PDB entry 6EO6 | X-ray diffraction, 1.69 A resolution | chains D and H of the 3 polymer chains in the assembly

== Chain D ==
Molecule: Ga63a - tba modified aptamer
Sequence (15 nucleotides; row label = number of the first residue in the row):
   401 GGTXGGTGTG GTTGG
Modified positions: 77Y (5-(3-(2-(1H-indol-3-yl)acetamide-N-yl)-1-propen-1-yl)-2'-deoxyuridine) at position 404
Metal / ion sites: K+: DG401, DG402, DG405, DG406, DG410, DG411, DG414, DG415

== Chain H ==
Molecule: Prothrombin
Source organism: Homo sapiens
Notes: EC 3.4.21.5
UniProtKB: P00734 (THRB_HUMAN); residues 364-622 here = UniProt positions 364-622
Chain sequence (259 residues; each row starts with the number of its first residue):
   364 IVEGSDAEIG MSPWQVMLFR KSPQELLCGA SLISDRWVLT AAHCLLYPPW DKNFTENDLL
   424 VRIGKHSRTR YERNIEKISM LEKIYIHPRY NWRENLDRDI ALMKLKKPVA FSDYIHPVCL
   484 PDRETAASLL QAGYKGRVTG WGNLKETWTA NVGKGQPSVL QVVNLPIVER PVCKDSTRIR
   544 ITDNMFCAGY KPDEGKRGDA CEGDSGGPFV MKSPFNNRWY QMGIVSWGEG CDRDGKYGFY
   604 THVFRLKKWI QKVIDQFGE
UniProt features mapped onto this chain:
  - region: Ala551 to Val573 (High affinity receptor-binding region which is also known as the TP508 peptide)
  - active site (Charge relay system): His406, Asp462, Ser568
  - glycosylation: Asn416 (N-linked (GlcNAc...) (complex) asparagine)
  - natural variant: Met380 (M380T: In FA2D), Pro386 (P386T: Confirmed at protein level), Arg425 (R425C: In FA2D), Arg431 (R431H: In FA2D), Arg461 (R461W: In FA2D), Glu509 (E509A: In FA2D), Gly601 (G601V: In FA2D)
  - mutagenesis: Ser568 (S568A: Loss of catalytic activity; no effect on cleavage at R-198 by factor Xa)
Disulfide bonds: Cys391-Cys407, Cys536-Cys550, Cys564-Cys594
Covalently attached groups: compound 0G6 linked to His406, Ser568; N-acetylglucosamine (NAG) linked to Asn416
Metal / ion sites: Na+: Arg596, Lys599
Ligand contacts: 0G6 (D-phenylalanyl-N-[(2S,3S)-6-{[amino(iminio)methyl]amino}-1-chloro-2-hydroxyhexan-3-yl]-L-prolinamide): Cys391, Tyr410, Trp413, Glu457, Asn458, Leu459, Ile542, Asp562, Ala563, Cys564, Glu565, Gly566, Asp567, Val588, Ser589, Trp590, Gly591, Glu592, Gly593, Cys594, Gly601
What the authors report for this chain:
  - Na+ coordination: Arg596, Lys599
  - binding site for Ga63a - tba modified aptamer (chain D): Ile372, Phe382, Leu423, His429, Arg433, Tyr434, Glu435, Arg436, Asn437, Ile441, Tyr477

== How chain D and chain H interact ==
Residue-residue contacts (27; chain D residue first):
  DG402(D) - Arg436(H)  base contact
  DT403(D) - Phe382(H)  base contact
  DT403(D) - Gln387(H)  hydrogen bond to the base
  DT403(D) - Leu423(H)  base contact
  77Y_404(D) - Phe382(H)  base contact
  77Y_404(D) - Leu423(H)  base contact
  77Y_404(D) - Arg425(H)  base contact
  77Y_404(D) - Thr432(H)  sugar contact
  77Y_404(D) - Arg433(H)  base contact
  77Y_404(D) - Tyr434(H)  hydrogen bond to the sugar
  77Y_404(D) - Arg436(H)  base contact
  77Y_404(D) - Ile441(H)  base contact
  DG405(D) - Thr432(H)  hydrogen bond to the phosphate
  DG405(D) - Arg433(H)  hydrogen bond to the base
  DG411(D) - Arg433(H)  base contact
  DT412(D) - Ile372(H)  sugar contact
  DT412(D) - His429(H)  base contact
  DT412(D) - Arg433(H)  hydrogen bond to the base
  DT412(D) - Glu435(H)  hydrogen bond to the base
  DT412(D) - Ile438(H)  base contact
  DT412(D) - Tyr477(H)  hydrogen bond to the phosphate
  DT413(D) - Arg433(H)  hydrogen bond to the base
  DT413(D) - Arg436(H)  hydrogen bond to the base
  DT413(D) - Asn437(H)  hydrogen bond to the sugar
  DT413(D) - Ile438(H)  base contact
  DG414(D) - Arg436(H)  hydrogen bond to the sugar
  DG414(D) - Asn437(H)  hydrogen bond to the phosphate

== In short ==
Chain D and chain H form an interface of 8 and 15 residues respectively; the contacts include 12 hydrogen
bonds. Polar contacts include DT403(D)-Gln387(H), DG405(D)-Arg433(H) and DT412(D)-Arg433(H). The paper reports
a binding site for Ga63a - tba modified aptamer (chain D) at Ile372(H), Phe382(H) and Leu423(H) among others;
Na+ coordination by Arg596(H) and Lys599(H).
Here chain D is Ga63a - tba modified aptamer and chain H is Prothrombin (Homo sapiens). Entry 6EO6 (X-ray
structure of the complex between human alpha-thrombin and modified 15-mer DNA aptamer containing
5-(3-(2-(1H-indol-3-yl)acetamide-N-yl)-1-propen-1-yl)-2'-deoxyuridine residue) was determined by X-ray
diffraction together with 6EO7 from the same study.
